Entry 7DPG (electron microscopy, 3.40 A resolution); this record covers chains 1 and 3 of the 3 polymer chains in the assembly.

[Chain 1]
Name: Virion protein 1
Source organism: Coxsackievirus B1
UniProtKB: W8GTF7 (W8GTF7_9ENTO); residues 1-278 here = UniProt positions 1-278
Amino-acid sequence (278 residues; row label = number of the first residue in the row):
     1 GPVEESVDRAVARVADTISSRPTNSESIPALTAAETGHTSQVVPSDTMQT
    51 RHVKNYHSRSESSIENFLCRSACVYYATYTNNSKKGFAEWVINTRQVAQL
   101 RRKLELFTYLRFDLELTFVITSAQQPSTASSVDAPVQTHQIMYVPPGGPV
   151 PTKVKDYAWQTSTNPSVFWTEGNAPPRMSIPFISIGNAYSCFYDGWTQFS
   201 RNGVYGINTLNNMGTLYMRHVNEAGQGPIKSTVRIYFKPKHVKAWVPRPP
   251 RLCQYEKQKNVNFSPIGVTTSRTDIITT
Unresolved in the structure: 1-59, 277-278
Construct notes: variant K84 (Glu in W8GTF7)

[Chain 3]
Name: VP3
Source organism: Coxsackievirus B1
UniProtKB: L7UV52 (L7UV52_9ENTO); residues 1-238 here correspond to UniProt positions 333-570 (UniProt number = residue number + 332)
Amino-acid sequence (238 residues; row label = number of the first residue in the row):
     1 GLPVMTTPGSTQFLTSDDFQSPSAMPQFDVTPEMQIPGRVNNLMEIAEVD
    51 SVVPVNNTEDNVSSLKAYQIPVQSNSDNGKQVFGFPLQPGANNVLNRTLL
   101 GEILNYYTHWSGSIKLTFMFCGSAMATGKFLLAYSPPGAGVPKNRKDAML
   151 GTHVIWDVGLQSSCVLCVPWISQTHYRYVVEDEYTAAGYVTCWYQTNIVV
   201 PADVQSSCDILCFVSACNDFSVRMLKDTPFIRQDTFYQ
Unresolved in the structure: 233-238

[Chain 1 / chain 3 interface]
Residue-residue contacts (88; chain 1 residue first):
  E61(1) - Y107(3)  hydrogen bond (backbone-side chain)
  E61(1) - R223(3)
  E61(1) - M224(3)  hydrogen bond (side chain-backbone)
  E61(1) - L225(3)  hydrogen bond (side chain-backbone)
  S62(1) - N42(3)  hydrogen bond
  S62(1) - L43(3)  hydrogen bond (backbone-backbone)
  S62(1) - M44(3)
  S62(1) - Y107(3)
  S63(1) - N41(3)
  S63(1) - N42(3)
  I64(1) - V40(3)
  I64(1) - N41(3)
  I64(1) - N42(3)
  F67(1) - L43(3)  hydrophobic
  F67(1) - L225(3)  hydrophobic
  S71(1) - T15(3)  hydrogen bond (side chain-backbone)
  A98(1) - I231(3)
  Q99(1) - D227(3)
  Q99(1) - T228(3)  hydrogen bond (side chain-backbone)
  Q99(1) - I231(3)
  R102(1) - E102(3)  salt bridge
  R102(1) - Y106(3)  hydrogen bond
  K103(1) - Y106(3)
  F107(1) - V40(3)  hydrophobic
  Y109(1) - I36(3)  hydrophobic
  R111(1) - T31(3)  hydrogen bond (side chain-backbone)
  R111(1) - E33(3)
  E115(1) - S21(3)
  T117(1) - F13(3)
  P165(1) - A24(3)
  P175(1) - F13(3)  hydrophobic
  R177(1) - F13(3)
  R177(1) - D17(3)  salt bridge
  R177(1) - S21(3)
  R177(1) - P22(3)
  M178(1) - P22(3)
  M178(1) - A24(3)  hydrophobic
  S179(1) - S21(3)
  S179(1) - P22(3)  hydrogen bond (backbone-backbone)
  S179(1) - S23(3)
  S179(1) - A24(3)  hydrogen bond (backbone-backbone)
  P181(1) - M25(3)
  F182(1) - V30(3)
  F182(1) - T31(3)
  I183(1) - F28(3)  hydrophobic
  S184(1) - T31(3)
  I185(1) - T31(3)
  G186(1) - T31(3)  hydrogen bond (backbone-side chain)
  N187(1) - T31(3)  hydrogen bond
  N187(1) - P32(3)  hydrogen bond (side chain-backbone)
  N187(1) - M34(3)
  K243(1) - E33(3)  salt bridge
  K243(1) - R39(3)
  A244(1) - R39(3)
  A244(1) - V40(3)  hydrogen bond (backbone-backbone)
  W245(1) - I36(3)  hydrogen bond (side chain-backbone)
  W245(1) - G38(3)
  W245(1) - R39(3)
  V246(1) - P37(3)
  V246(1) - G38(3)  hydrogen bond (backbone-backbone)
  P247(1) - V40(3)
  P250(1) - L99(3)
  P250(1) - E102(3)
  L252(1) - R97(3)
  G267(1) - V62(3)
  V268(1) - V62(3)  hydrogen bond (backbone-backbone)
  V268(1) - Y68(3)
  V268(1) - R97(3)
  T269(1) - P54(3)
  T269(1) - N57(3)
  T269(1) - V62(3)
  T269(1) - R97(3)
  T270(1) - N57(3)
  S271(1) - N57(3)
  S271(1) - E59(3)
  R272(1) - V55(3)  hydrogen bond (side chain-backbone)
  R272(1) - N57(3)
  R272(1) - T58(3)  hydrogen bond (backbone-backbone)
  R272(1) - E59(3)
  R272(1) - G84(3)
  R272(1) - F85(3)
  R272(1) - V94(3)
  I275(1) - N56(3)
  I275(1) - I70(3)  hydrophobic
  I275(1) - F83(3)  hydrophobic
  I275(1) - G84(3)
  I276(1) - Q81(3)
  I276(1) - G84(3)
Also at the interface, not in a pair above, chain 1 (54 interface residues in all): N66, R70, V119, Y143, P145, I180, A188, Y236, K238, K240, Q254, D274
Also at the interface, not in a pair above, chain 3 (57 interface residues in all): F19, I46, S63, S64, P71, V82, V222, F230, R232

[Summary]
54 residues of chain 1 face 57 of chain 3 across their interface, with 20 hydrogen bonds and 3 salt bridges.
Polar contacts include R102(1)-E102(3), R177(1)-D17(3) and K243(1)-E33(3).
Chain 1 is Virion protein 1 and chain 3 is VP3, both from Coxsackievirus B1; the structure, Cryo-EM structure
of Coxsackievirus B1 empty particle, was determined by electron microscopy, deposited together with 7DPF,
7DPZ, 7DQ1 and 7DQ4.
